PDB entry 6AYO | X-ray diffraction, 1.67 A resolution | chains A and B

[Chain A (and B)]
Name: 5'-methylthioadenosine/S-adenosylhomocysteine nucleosidase
From: Campylobacter jejuni
Notes: EC 3.2.2.9; chain B of this document is another copy of the same molecule, construct and numbering; everything in this record applies to it too
UniProt: A0A1E7P7U4 (A0A1E7P7U4_CAMJU); residues 1-228 here = UniProt positions 1-228
Chain sequence (238 residues; row label = number of the first residue in the row; numbers below 1 keep their minus sign (Met-9 is residue -9)):
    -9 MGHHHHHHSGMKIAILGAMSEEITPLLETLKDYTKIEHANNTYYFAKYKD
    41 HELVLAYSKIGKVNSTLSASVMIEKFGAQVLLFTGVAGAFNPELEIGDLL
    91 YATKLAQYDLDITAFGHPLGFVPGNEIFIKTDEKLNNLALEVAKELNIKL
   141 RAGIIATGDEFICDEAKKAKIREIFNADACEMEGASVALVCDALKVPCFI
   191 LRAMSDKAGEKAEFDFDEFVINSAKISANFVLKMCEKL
Disordered / not traced: -9 to -1
Construct notes: initiating methionine (-9); expression tag (-8 to 0); conflict Asp40 (Asn in A0A1E7P7U4)
Ligand contacts: 5'-deoxy-5'-Propyl-DADMe-Immucillin-A (C1Y; (3R,4S)-1-[(4-amino-5H-pyrrolo[3,2-d]pyrimidin-7-yl)methyl]-4-propylpyrrolidin-3-ol): Ala8, Met9, Ile50, Val76, Ala77, Gly78, Glu150, Phe151, Ile152, Cys170, Glu171, Met172, Glu173, Arg192, Ser195, Asp196, Ala198, Phe206

[How chain A and chain B interact]
Pairs across the interface - 73 pairs, chain A then chain B:
  His28(A) with Glu64(B), salt bridge; Leu184(B)
  Ala29(A) with Ala183(B); Leu184(B), hydrophobic
  Asn30(A) with Ala183(B)
  Lys49(A) with Pro113(B); Gly114(B); Asn115(B), hydrogen bond
  Ile50(A) with Val112(B)
  Lys52(A) with Val53(B); Asp149(B), salt bridge
  Val53(A) with Lys52(B); Thr56(B); Gln97(B); Ser176(B); Leu179(B), hydrophobic
  Asn54(A) with Val112(B); Asn115(B), hydrogen bond; Leu179(B)
  Thr56(A) with Val53(B); Thr56(B); Leu57(B)
  Leu57(A) with Thr56(B); Ser60(B); Leu179(B), hydrophobic; Ala183(B), hydrophobic
  Ser60(A) with Leu57(B); Ser60(B)
  Val61(A) with Glu64(B)
  Glu64(A) with His28(B), salt bridge; Val61(B); Lys65(B), hydrogen bond (backbone-side chain)
  Lys65(A) with Glu64(B), hydrogen bond (side chain-backbone)
  Gln97(A) with Val53(B); Asp149(B)
  Asp99(A) with Asp149(B)
  Leu100(A) with Asp149(B)
  Asp101(A) with Asp149(B), hydrogen bond (backbone-backbone); Glu150(B); Phe151(B), hydrogen bond (backbone-backbone)
  Ile102(A) with Met172(B), hydrophobic
  Ala104(A) with Cys153(B), hydrophobic
  Phe105(A) with Phe151(B), hydrophobic; Glu203(B); Phe206(B), hydrophobic; Asp207(B)
  Val112(A) with Ile50(B); Asn54(B)
  Pro113(A) with Lys49(B)
  Gly114(A) with Lys49(B), hydrogen bond (backbone-side chain)
  Asn115(A) with Lys49(B), hydrogen bond; Asn54(B), hydrogen bond
  Asp149(A) with Lys52(B), salt bridge; Gln97(B); Asp99(B); Leu100(B); Asp101(B), hydrogen bond (backbone-backbone)
  Glu150(A) with Asp101(B)
  Phe151(A) with Asp101(B), hydrogen bond (backbone-backbone); Phe105(B), hydrophobic
  Cys153(A) with Ala104(B), hydrophobic
  Met172(A) with Ile102(B), hydrophobic
  Ser176(A) with Val53(B)
  Leu179(A) with Val53(B), hydrophobic; Asn54(B)
  Ala183(A) with Ala29(B); Asn30(B); Leu57(B), hydrophobic
  Leu184(A) with His28(B); Ala29(B), hydrophobic
  Glu203(A) with Phe105(B)
  Phe206(A) with Phe105(B), hydrophobic
  Asp207(A) with Phe105(B)
Interface residues without a listed pair, chain A (39 interface residues in all): Gly51, Val180
Interface residues without a listed pair, chain B (39 interface residues in all): Gly51, Val180

[Summary]
Chain A and chain B each contribute 39 residues to their interface; the contacts include 11 hydrogen bonds and
4 salt bridges. Among the polar pairs are His28(A)-Glu64(B), Lys52(A)-Asp149(B) and Lys49(A)-Asn115(B). Bound
to chain A: 5'-deoxy-5'-Propyl-DADMe-Immucillin-A.
Both chains are 5'-methylthioadenosine/S-adenosylhomocysteine nucleosidase (Campylobacter jejuni). Entry 6AYO
(Crystal structure of Campylobacter jejuni 5'-methylthioadenosine/S-adenosyl homocysteine nucleosidase (MTAN)
complexed with 5'-deoxy-5'-Propyl-DADMe-Immucillin-A) was determined by X-ray diffraction together with 6AYM,
6AYQ, 6AYR, 6AYS and 6AYT from the same study.
